PDB entry 6GIY | electron microscopy, 4.30 A resolution (low resolution: residue-level contacts below are approximate; hydrogen-bond / salt-bridge calls are withheld) | chains C and G of the 9 polymer chains in the assembly

# Chain C
Name: TssG
Source organism: Escherichia coli
UniProt: B7LFT6 (B7LFT6_ECO55); residue numbers follow UniProt; this construct covers 1-366
Chain sequence (366 residues; each row starts with the number of its first residue):
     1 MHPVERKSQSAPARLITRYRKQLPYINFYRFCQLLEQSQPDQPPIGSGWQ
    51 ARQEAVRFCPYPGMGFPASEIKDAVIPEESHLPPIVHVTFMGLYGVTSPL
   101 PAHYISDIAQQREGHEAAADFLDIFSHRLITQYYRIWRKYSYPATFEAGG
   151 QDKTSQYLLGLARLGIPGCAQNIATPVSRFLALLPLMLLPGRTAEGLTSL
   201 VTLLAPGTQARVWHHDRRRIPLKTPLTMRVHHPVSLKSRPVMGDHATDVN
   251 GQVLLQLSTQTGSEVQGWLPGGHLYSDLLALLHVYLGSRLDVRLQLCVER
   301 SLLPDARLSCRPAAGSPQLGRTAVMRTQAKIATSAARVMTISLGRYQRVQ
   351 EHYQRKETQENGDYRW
Not modelled in the structure: 1-7, 358-366
What the authors report for this chain:
  - mutagenesis - P240A, L255A: unchanged expression

# Chain G
Name: TssK
Source organism: Escherichia coli
UniProt: B7LG64 (B7LG64_ECO55); residue numbers follow UniProt; this construct covers 1-444
Chain sequence (444 residues; row label = number of the first residue in the row):
     1 MKIYRPLWEDGAFLMPQQFQQQAAWDVHLADSVARMGLAHPWGVVAAEFD
    51 DSLLPLSRLNATRLIVRFPDGTLIDTERADNLPPVCDLSTVSDRSLVDIV
   101 LALPLLNANGGNLDNGSESERPRRWKSERVNVQELAGHEQSEVAVLRHNL
   151 TLRMAHQENAAWLTCPVTRLVRDAQGQWCRDPRFIPPLLTLSASPSLMTE
   201 LLELLHHLQARRQRLMSMRRENNARLADFAVADVSLFWLLNALNSAEPVL
   251 KELLDMPYRHPELLYRELARLAGSLLTFSLEHNVDAVPAYHHETPENVFP
   301 PLLSLLNRLLEASLPSRVVFIELKQKGVMWEGALHDARLREGADFWLSVR
   351 SSMPGHELQTKFPQLCKAGSPDDVSEVVNVALSGVIIRPVTHVPAAIPLR
   401 LENQYFALDLSTDAARAMLDAGRCTFYTPASLGDVKLELFAVLR
Construct notes: conflict Ser-194 (Gly in B7LG64), Leu-202 (Ala in B7LG64)

# Chain C / chain G interface
Contacting residue pairs - 19 pairs, chain C then chain G:
  Thr-224(C) with Glu-118(G); Glu-120(G)
  Asp-244(C) with Asn-109(G)
  His-245(C) with Asn-109(G)
  Ser-316(C) with Leu-14(G)
  Pro-317(C) with Phe-13(G)
  Gln-318(C) with Ala-12(G); Phe-13(G); Leu-14(G)
  Leu-319(C) with Gly-11(G); Ala-12(G); Phe-13(G)
  Arg-321(C) with Gly-11(G); Ala-12(G); Leu-14(G)
  Thr-322(C) with Asp-10(G); Gly-11(G)
  Arg-345(C) with Gly-116(G)
  Gln-347(C) with Glu-118(G)
Interface residues without a listed pair, chain C (13 interface residues in all): Leu-308, Ser-334
Interface residues without a listed pair, chain G (11 interface residues in all): Glu-139, Ser-141
From the paper, about this interface:
  - interface residues, chain C: Pro-221(C), Leu-303(C), Arg-345(C)
  - interface residues, chain G: Gly-116(G), His-138(G)

# In short
The interface between chain C and chain G involves 13 residues on one side and 11 on the other. The paper
reports that P240A and L255A of chain C leave expression unchanged; interface residues Pro-221(C), Leu-303(C)
and Gly-116(G) among others.
Chain C is TssG and chain G is TssK, both from Escherichia coli; the structure, The baseplate complex from the
type VI secretion system, was determined by electron microscopy together with 6GJ1 and 6GJ3 from the same
study.
